6K2N - chains A and E of the 6 polymer chains in the assembly; structure by X-ray diffraction, 1.80 A resolution.

Chain A (and E):
Molecule: Outer capsid protein VP4
From: Rotavirus A
Notes: chain E of this document is another copy of the same molecule, construct and numbering; everything in this record applies to it too
Reference sequence: E2EA82 (E2EA82_9REOV); residues 1-160 here correspond to UniProt positions 64-223 (UniProt number = residue number + 63)
Amino-acid sequence (160 residues; numbered 1 to 160; the number before each row is that of its first residue):
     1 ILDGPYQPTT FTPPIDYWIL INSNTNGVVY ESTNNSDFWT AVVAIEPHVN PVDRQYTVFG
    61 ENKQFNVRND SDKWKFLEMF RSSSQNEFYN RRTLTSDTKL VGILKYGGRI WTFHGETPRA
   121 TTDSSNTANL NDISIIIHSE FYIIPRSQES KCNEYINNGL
From the paper describing this entry:
  - binding site for N-acetylglucosamine: W18, L104, W111, T122, R146, E149
  - binding site for 2-acetamido-2-deoxy-alpha-D-galactopyranose: G107, R109
  - binding site for beta-D-galactopyranose: Y106, G107, G108
  - specificity-determining residues: Y106

How chain A and chain E interact:
Pairs across the interface - 17 pairs, chain A then chain E:
  P8(A) - Y6(E)
  T10(A) - T12(E)
  E31(A) - Y17(E)  hydrogen bond
  N35(A) - I15(E)
  N35(A) - N131(E)
  T57(A) - P145(E)
  F59(A) - D16(E)
  F59(A) - Y17(E)  hydrogen bond (backbone-side chain)
  G60(A) - D16(E)
  G60(A) - Y17(E)  hydrogen bond (backbone-side chain)
  G60(A) - P145(E)
  G60(A) - R146(E)
  G60(A) - S147(E)  hydrogen bond (backbone-backbone)
  E61(A) - D16(E)
  N62(A) - S147(E)
  I136(A) - P14(E)  hydrophobic
  I136(A) - Y17(E)  hydrophobic
Also at the interface, not in a pair above, chain A (12 interface residues in all): N34, V58
Also at the interface, not in a pair above, chain E (12 interface residues in all): F11, Q148

Summary:
The chain A/chain E interface involves 12 residues from each chain; the contacts include 4 hydrogen bonds.
Polar pairs include E31(A)-Y17(E), F59(A)-Y17(E) and G60(A)-Y17(E). The paper reports a binding site for
N-acetylglucosamine at W18(A), L104(A) and W111(A) among others; a binding site for beta-D-galactopyranose at
Y106(A), G107(A) and G108(A).
Both chains are Outer capsid protein VP4 (Rotavirus A). Entry 6K2N (Structural basis of glycan recognition in
globally predominant human P[8] rotavirus) was determined by X-ray diffraction, deposited together with 6K2O.
